PDB entry 6OW7 | X-ray diffraction, 1.45 A resolution | chain P

== Chain P ==
Protein: Peptide deformylase
Source organism: Streptococcus pneumoniae
Notes: EC 3.5.1.88
Reference sequence: Q939R9 (Q939R9_STREE); residues 2-203 here = UniProt positions 2-203
Amino-acid sequence (202 residues; row label = number of the first residue in the row):
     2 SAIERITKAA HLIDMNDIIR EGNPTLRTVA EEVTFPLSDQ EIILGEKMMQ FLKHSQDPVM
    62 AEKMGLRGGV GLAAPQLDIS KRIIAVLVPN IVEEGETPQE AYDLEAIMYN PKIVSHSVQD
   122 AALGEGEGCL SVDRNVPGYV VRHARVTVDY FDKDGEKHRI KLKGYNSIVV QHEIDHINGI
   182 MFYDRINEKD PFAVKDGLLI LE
Disordered / not traced: 93-97, 203
Bound ions: Ni2+: Cys130, His173, His177 (together with N9Y)
Ligand contacts: N9Y ((3S)-2-{(2R)-2-(cyclopentylmethyl)-3-[formyl(hydroxy)amino]propanoyl}-N-(pyridin-2-yl)hexahydropyridazine-3-carboxamide): Arg68, Gly69, Gly70, Val71, Gly72, Leu73, Gln77, Pro90, Leu124, Glu128, Gly129, Cys130, Leu131, Ile169, Val170, His173, Glu174, His177

== Overview ==
Bound to chain P: compound N9Y. Cys130, His173 and His177 form the Ni2+ site.
Chain P is Peptide deformylase (Streptococcus pneumoniae); the structure, X-ray Structure of Polypeptide
Deformylase with a Piperazic Acid, was determined by X-ray diffraction (same publication as 6OW2).
